8TP8 - chains B and R of the 6 polymer chains in the assembly; structure by X-ray diffraction, 2.74 A resolution.

== Chain B ==
Molecule: DeoR-family transcriptional regulator
Source organism: Caulobacter vibrioides NA1000
Reference sequence: A0A0H3C5Q6 (A0A0H3C5Q6_CAUVN); residues 1-327 here = UniProt positions 1-327
Amino-acid sequence (347 residues; row label = number of the first residue in the row; numbers below 1 keep their minus sign (Met-19 is residue -19)):
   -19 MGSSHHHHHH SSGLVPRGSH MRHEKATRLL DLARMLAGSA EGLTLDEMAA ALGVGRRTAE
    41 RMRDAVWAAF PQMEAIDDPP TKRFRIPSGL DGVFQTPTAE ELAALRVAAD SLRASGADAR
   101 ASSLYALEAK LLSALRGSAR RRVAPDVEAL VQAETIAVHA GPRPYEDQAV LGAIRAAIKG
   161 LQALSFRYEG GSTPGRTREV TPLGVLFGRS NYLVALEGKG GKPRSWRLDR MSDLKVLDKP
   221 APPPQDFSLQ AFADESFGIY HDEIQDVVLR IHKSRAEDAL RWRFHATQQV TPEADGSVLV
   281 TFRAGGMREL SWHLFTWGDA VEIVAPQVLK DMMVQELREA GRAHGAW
Not modelled in the structure: -19 to 3
Differences from the reference sequence: initiating methionine (-19); expression tag (-18 to 0)
Reported in the primary citation:
  - contacts within the chain: Leu10-Phe74
  - mutagenesis - L10E (75-fold), E40A (7-fold), E40K (83-fold), T61A/K62A (1.2 +/- 0.2 uM), V73P/F74P (133.2 +/- 10.4 nM): decreased binding to the 21-nt DNA strand
  - binding site for the 3-nt DNA strand: Tyr168, Ser172, Arg178, Arg189, Tyr192, Arg204, Trp206, Arg207, Tyr240, Arg288
  - binding site for the 21-nt DNA strand: Arg8, Arg36, Arg37, Thr38, Glu40, Arg41, Arg43, Thr61, Lys62
  - specificity-determining residues: Arg37, Arg41
  - mutagenesis - R37A, R41A: abolished binding to the 21-nt DNA strand
  - self-association interface (contacts with another copy of this molecule); pairs are residue here / residue on that copy: Asp71-Arg14 (hydrogen bond)
  - mutagenesis - L10E, E40A (7-fold), E40K (83-fold), T61A/K62A (Kd of 1.2 +/- 0.2 uM), V73P/F74P: decreased binding to the 21-nt DNA strand (chain R)
  - binding site for the 21-nt DNA strand (chain R): Arg2, Arg8, Arg37, Thr38, Arg41, Thr61
  - binding site for the 21-nt DNA strand: Arg36, Glu40, Arg43, Lys62
  - mutagenesis - R37A, R41A: abolished binding to the 21-nt DNA strand (chain R)

== Chain R ==
Molecule: 21-nt DNA strand
Sequence (21 nucleotides; row label = number of the first residue in the row):
     1 ATACGACAGT AACTGTCGTA T

== Chain B / chain R interface ==
Contacting residue pairs (10; chain B residue first):
  Asp26(B) - DT2(R)  phosphate contact
  Arg37(B) - DC4(R)  base contact
  Arg37(B) - DG5(R)  hydrogen bond to the base
  Arg43(B) - DA3(R)  salt bridge to the phosphate
  Pro60(B) - DA1(R)  phosphate contact
  Thr61(B) - DA1(R)  phosphate contact
  Thr61(B) - DT2(R)  hydrogen bond to the phosphate
  Lys62(B) - DT2(R)  hydrogen bond to the phosphate
  Lys62(B) - DA3(R)  phosphate contact
  Phe64(B) - DA3(R)  phosphate contact
Interface residues without a listed pair, chain B (10 interface residues in all): Lys5, Glu40, Arg41
Interface residues without a listed pair, chain R (7 interface residues in all): DC7, DA12

== Summary ==
The interface between chain B and chain R involves 10 residues on one side and 7 on the other, with 3 hydrogen
bonds and 1 salt bridge. Polar contacts include Arg37(B)-DG5(R), Thr61(B)-DT2(R) and Lys62(B)-DT2(R). The
paper reports a binding site for the 3-nt DNA strand at Tyr168(B), Ser172(B) and Arg178(B) among others; L10E,
E40A and E40K of chain B, among others, reduce binding to the 21-nt DNA strand; 7 substitutions were tested in
all.
Here chain B is DeoR-family transcriptional regulator (Caulobacter vibrioides NA1000) and chain R is a 21-nt
DNA strand. Entry 8TP8 (Structure of the C. crescentus WYL-activator, DriD, bound to ssDNA and cognate DNA)
was determined by X-ray diffraction, deposited together with 8TPK.
